PDB entry 6OOZ | X-ray diffraction, 2.80 A resolution | chains A and C of the 3 polymer chains in the assembly

[Chain A (and C)]
Name: Tumor necrosis factor
From: Homo sapiens
Notes: chain C of this document is another copy of the same molecule, construct and numbering; everything in this record applies to it too
UniProtKB: P01375 (TNFA_HUMAN); residues 1-157 here correspond to UniProt positions 77-233 (UniProt number = residue number + 76)
Chain sequence (157 residues; row label = number of the first residue in the row):
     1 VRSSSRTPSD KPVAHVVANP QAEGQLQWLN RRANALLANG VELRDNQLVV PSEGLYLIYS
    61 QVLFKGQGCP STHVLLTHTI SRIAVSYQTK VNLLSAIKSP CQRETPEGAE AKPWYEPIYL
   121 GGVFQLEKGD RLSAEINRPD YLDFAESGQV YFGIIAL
Unresolved in the structure: 1-6, 107-110 (chain C: 1-9, 21-22, 31-37, 70-71, 86-87, 105-110, 145-147)
Curated features (UniProtKB/Swiss-Prot):
  - glycosylation: Ser4 (O-linked (GalNAc...) serine)
Disulfides: Cys69-Cys101
Ligand contacts: A6Y ((S)-{1-[(2,5-dimethylphenyl)methyl]-1H-benzimidazol-2-yl}(pyridin-4-yl)methanol): Leu57, Tyr59, Tyr119, Gly121, Val123, Ile155, Leu157
What the authors report for this chain:
  - binding site for A6Y: Tyr119
  - mutagenesis - L57F: unchanged signaling (HEK assay)

[Interface between chain A and chain C]
Contacting residue pairs (10):
  Leu94(A) - Gln149(C)
  Lys98(A) - Tyr115(C)
  Tyr119(A) - Tyr119(C)
  Gly121(A) - Gln61(C)  hydrogen bond (backbone-side chain)
  Gly121(A) - Tyr119(C)
  Gly122(A) - Gln61(C)
  Gly122(A) - Gly148(C)
  Val123(A) - His15(C)
  Val123(A) - Gly148(C)  hydrogen bond (backbone-backbone)
  Val123(A) - Tyr151(C)
Interface residues without a listed pair, chain A (9 interface residues in all): Leu57, Leu120, Phe124

[Overview]
9 residues of chain A and 7 residues of chain C are in contact, with 2 hydrogen bonds. Among the polar pairs
are Gly121(A)-Gln61(C) and Val123(A)-Gly148(C). Chain A binds compound A6Y. The paper reports a binding site
for A6Y at Tyr119(A); L57F of chain A leaves signaling (HEK assay) unchanged.
Chain A and chain C are both Tumor necrosis factor (Homo sapiens); the structure, Asymmetric hTNF-alpha, was
determined by X-ray diffraction, deposited together with 6OOY and 6OP0.
